5LL7 - chain A; structure by X-ray diffraction, 1.40 A resolution.

[Chain A]
Protein: Beta-lactamase
Source organism: Escherichia coli
Notes: EC 3.5.2.6
UniProt: A0A0H4IUK8 (A0A0H4IUK8_ECOLX); the author numbering skips numbers that UniProt does not, so the offset changes along the chain: 26-57 = UniProt 26-57; 59-252 = UniProt 58-251; 254-295 = UniProt 252-293
Chain sequence (268 residues; each row starts with the number of its first residue; note: 2 numbers in that range are skipped by the numbering (no residue carries them; nothing is unmodelled there)):
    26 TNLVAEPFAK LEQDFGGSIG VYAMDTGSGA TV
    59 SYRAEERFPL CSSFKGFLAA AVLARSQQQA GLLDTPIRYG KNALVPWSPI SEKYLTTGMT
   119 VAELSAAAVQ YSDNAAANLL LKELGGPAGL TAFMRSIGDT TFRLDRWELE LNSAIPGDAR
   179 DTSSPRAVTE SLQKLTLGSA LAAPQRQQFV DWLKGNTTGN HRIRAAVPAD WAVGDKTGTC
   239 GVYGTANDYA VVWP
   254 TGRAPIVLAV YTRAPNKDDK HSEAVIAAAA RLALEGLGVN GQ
Disordered / not traced: 292-295
Disulfide bonds: C69-C238
Small-molecule neighbours: 6YV ((E)-3-[2-(dihydroxyboranyl)phenyl]prop-2-enoic acid): C69, S70, K73, W105, S130, N132, E166, L167, L169, N170, T216, R220, K234, T235, G236, T237, C238

[Summary]
Chain A binds compound 6YV.
Chain A is Beta-lactamase (Escherichia coli); the structure, Crystal structure of KPC-2 carbapenemase in
complex with a phenyl boronic inhibitor, was determined by X-ray diffraction (same publication as 5MGI).
